8P6V - chains I and J of the 3 polymer chains in the assembly; structure by electron microscopy, 1.90 A resolution.

[Chain I]
Protein: Cyclin-H
From: Homo sapiens
Reference sequence: P51946 (CCNH_HUMAN); numbering as in UniProt (aligned over 1-323)
Chain sequence (324 residues; each row starts with the number of its first residue; numbering starts at 0):
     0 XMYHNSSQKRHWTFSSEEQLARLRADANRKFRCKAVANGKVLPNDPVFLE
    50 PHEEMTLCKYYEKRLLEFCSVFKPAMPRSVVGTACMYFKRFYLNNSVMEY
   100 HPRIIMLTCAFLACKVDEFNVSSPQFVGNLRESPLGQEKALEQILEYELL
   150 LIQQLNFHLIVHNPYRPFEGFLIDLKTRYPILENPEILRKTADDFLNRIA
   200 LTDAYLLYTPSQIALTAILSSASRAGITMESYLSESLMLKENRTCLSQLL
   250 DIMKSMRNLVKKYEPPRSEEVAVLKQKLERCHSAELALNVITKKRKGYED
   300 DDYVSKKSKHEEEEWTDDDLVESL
Disordered / not traced: 39-43, 285-323
Modified residues: ACE (acetyl group) at position 0
Differences from the reference sequence: acetylation (0)

[Chain J]
Protein: Cyclin-dependent kinase 7
From: Homo sapiens
Notes: EC 2.7.11.22, 2.7.11.23
Reference sequence: P50613 (CDK7_HUMAN); residues 1-346 here = UniProt positions 1-346
Chain sequence (349 residues; each row starts with the number of its first residue; numbers below 1 keep their minus sign (Ser-2 is residue -2)):
    -2 SNAMALDVKSRAKRYEKLDFLGEGQFATVYKARDKNTNQIVAIKKIKLGH
    48 RSEAKDGINRTALREIKLLQELSHPNIIGLLDAFGHKSNISLVFDFMETD
    98 LEVIIKDNSLVLTPSHIKAYMLMTLQGLEYLHQHWILHRDLKPNNLLLDE
   148 NGVLKLADFGLAKSFGSPNRAYTHQVVTRWYRAPELLFGARMYGVGVDMW
   198 AVGCILAELLLRVPFLPGDSDLDQLTRIFETLGTPTEEQWPDMCSLPDYV
   248 TFKSFPGIPLHHIFSAAGDDLLDLIQGLFLFNPCARITATQALKMKYFSN
   298 RPGPTPGCQLPRPNCPVETLKEQSNPALAIKRKRTEALEQGGLPKKLIF
Disordered / not traced: -2 to 9, 31-36, 43-51, 311-346
Differences from the reference sequence: expression tag (-2 to 0)
Ligand contacts: ICEC0942 (I74; (3R,4R)-4-[[[7-[(phenylmethyl)amino]-3-propan-2-yl-pyrazolo[1,5-a]pyrimidin-5-yl]amino]methyl]piperidin-3-ol): Leu18, Val26, Ala39, Lys41, Ile75, Phe91, Asp92, Phe93, Met94, Glu95, Thr96, Asp97, Val100, Asn141, Asn142, Leu144, Ala154, Asp155
From the paper describing this entry:
  - binding site for ICEC0942: Ala39, Lys41, Glu62, Ile75, Phe91, Met94, Asn141, Leu144, Ala154, Asp155

[Interface between chain I and chain J]
Contacting residue pairs - 45 pairs, chain I then chain J:
  ACE_0(I) - His131(J)
  Met1(I) - His131(J)
  Met1(I) - Trp132(J)
  Asn4(I) - His131(J)  hydrogen bond
  Ser5(I) - Glu68(J)
  Ser6(I) - Glu68(J)  hydrogen bond (backbone-side chain)
  Phe110(I) - Asp53(J)
  Lys114(I) - Asp53(J)  hydrogen bond (side chain-backbone)
  Lys114(I) - Gly54(J)
  Lys114(I) - Ile55(J)  hydrogen bond (side chain-backbone)
  Lys114(I) - Arg57(J)
  Lys114(I) - Leu60(J)
  Lys114(I) - Lys64(J)
  Val115(I) - Lys64(J)  hydrogen bond (backbone-side chain)
  Asp116(I) - Arg167(J)  salt bridge
  Glu117(I) - Arg61(J)  salt bridge
  Glu117(I) - Lys64(J)  salt bridge
  Glu117(I) - Lys160(J)
  Glu117(I) - Arg167(J)
  Asn119(I) - Arg57(J)
  Val120(I) - Arg57(J)  hydrogen bond (backbone-side chain)
  Ser122(I) - Lys52(J)  hydrogen bond (side chain-backbone)
  Leu144(I) - Lys52(J)
  Leu144(I) - Gly54(J)
  Glu147(I) - Gly54(J)
  Glu147(I) - Ile55(J)  hydrogen bond (side chain-backbone)
  Leu148(I) - Gly82(J)
  Leu148(I) - His83(J)
  Leu148(I) - Lys84(J)
  Leu148(I) - Ile87(J)  hydrophobic
  Ile151(I) - Ile55(J)  hydrophobic
  Ile151(I) - Leu60(J)  hydrophobic
  Gln152(I) - Gly82(J)
  Asn155(I) - Gln67(J)
  Phe156(I) - Ile63(J)
  Phe156(I) - Gln67(J)  hydrogen bond (backbone-side chain)
  Phe156(I) - Ala80(J)
  Phe156(I) - Phe81(J)
  Phe156(I) - Ile87(J)  hydrophobic
  His157(I) - Gln67(J)
  Leu158(I) - Leu60(J)  hydrophobic
  Leu158(I) - Ile63(J)  hydrophobic
  Leu158(I) - Lys64(J)
  Ile159(I) - Lys64(J)
  Ile159(I) - Glu68(J)
Other interface residues (no listed pair), chain I (28 interface residues in all): Leu111, Phe118, Pro123, Leu140, Arg165
Other interface residues (no listed pair), chain J (24 interface residues in all): Ser85, Tyr127, Ser164

[In short]
The interface between chain I and chain J involves 28 residues on one side and 24 on the other, with 9
hydrogen bonds and 3 salt bridges. Polar pairs include Asp116(I)-Arg167(J), Glu117(I)-Arg61(J) and
Glu117(I)-Lys64(J). Bound to chain J: ICEC0942. From the paper: a binding site for ICEC0942 at Ala39(J),
Lys41(J) and Glu62(J) among others.
Here chain I is Cyclin-H and chain J is Cyclin-dependent kinase 7, both from Homo sapiens. Entry 8P6V (Cryo-EM
structure of CAK in complex with inhibitor ICEC0942) was determined by electron microscopy, deposited together
with 8ORM, 8P6W, 8P6X, 8P6Y, 8P6Z, 8P70 and 11 further entries.
